8ABE - chains O and T of the 20 polymer chains in the assembly; structure by electron microscopy, 2.30 A resolution.

== Chain O ==
Name: YALI0A17468p
Source organism: Yarrowia lipolytica
UniProtKB: Q6CGP7 (Q6CGP7_YARLI); numbering as in UniProt (aligned over 1-330)
Amino-acid sequence (330 residues; each row starts with the number of its first residue):
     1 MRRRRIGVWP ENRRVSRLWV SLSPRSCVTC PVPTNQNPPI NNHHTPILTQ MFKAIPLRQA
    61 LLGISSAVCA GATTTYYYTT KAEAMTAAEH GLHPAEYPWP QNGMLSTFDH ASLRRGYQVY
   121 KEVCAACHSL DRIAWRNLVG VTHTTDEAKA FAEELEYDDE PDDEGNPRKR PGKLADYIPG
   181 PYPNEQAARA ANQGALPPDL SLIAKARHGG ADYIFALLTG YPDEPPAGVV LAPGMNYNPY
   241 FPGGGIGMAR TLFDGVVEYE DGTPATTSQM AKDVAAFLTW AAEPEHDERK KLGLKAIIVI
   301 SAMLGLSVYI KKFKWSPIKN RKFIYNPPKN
Disordered / not traced: 1-84, 329-330
Metal / ion sites: heme c Fe: H128, M248
Ligand contacts:
  - heme c (HEC): V119, V123, C124, C127, H128, N192, A195, L196, P197, P198, L200, I203, R207, Y213, I214, L217, L218, F241, I246, G247, M248, T251, L252, V274, L278
  - phosphatidylethanolamine (PTY): L292, K295, A296, V299, I300

== Chain T ==
Name: Complex III subunit 9
Source organism: Yarrowia lipolytica
UniProtKB: Q6CG23 (Q6CG23_YARLI); residues 1-69 here = UniProt positions 1-69
Amino-acid sequence (69 residues; row label = number of the first residue in the row):
     1 MAWATTFYNV FVKRNSAFVA TILASAFVFD MTFETAIDNF WDRINAGKQW KDIRHKYIEA
    61 AGDDDEDDE
Disordered / not traced: 1-3, 58-69
Ligand contacts: 1,2-diacyl-sn-glycero-3-phosphocholine (PC1): Y8, V12, K13, R14, N15, F18, V19, I22, L23

== Interface between chain O and chain T ==
Residue-residue contacts (35):
  P100(O) with K48(T), hydrogen bond (backbone-side chain)
  L105(O) with W41(T); I44(T), hydrophobic; N45(T), hydrogen bond (backbone-side chain)
  S106(O) with N45(T); K48(T)
  T107(O) with W41(T); N45(T), hydrogen bond (backbone-side chain); K48(T), hydrogen bond (backbone-side chain); Q49(T)
  F108(O) with K48(T)
  D109(O) with K48(T)
  H110(O) with K48(T), hydrogen bond (backbone-backbone); W50(T); I53(T)
  A111(O) with I53(T)
  R114(O) with Y57(T)
  G140(O) with W50(T)
  V141(O) with W50(T)
  T142(O) with W50(T)
  H143(O) with W50(T)
  T144(O) with W50(T); Y57(T)
  E147(O) with Y57(T)
  D287(O) with W41(T)
  K290(O) with W41(T)
  K291(O) with D38(T), salt bridge; W41(T)
  L294(O) with F40(T), hydrophobic
  K295(O) with F33(T); E34(T); I37(T)
  I298(O) with F33(T), hydrophobic; I37(T), hydrophobic
  V299(O) with F33(T), hydrophobic
Also at the interface, not in a pair above, chain O (24 interface residues in all): M104, E260
Also at the interface, not in a pair above, chain T (15 interface residues in all): F29, G47

== Overview ==
The interface between chain O and chain T involves 24 residues on one side and 15 on the other, with 5
hydrogen bonds and 1 salt bridge. Polar contacts include K291(O)-D38(T), P100(O)-K48(T) and L105(O)-N45(T).
Bound to chain O: phosphatidylethanolamine and heme c.
Here chain O is YALI0A17468p and chain T is Complex III subunit 9, both from Yarrowia lipolytica. Entry 8ABE
(Complex III2 from Yarrowia lipolytica, oxidised with ferricyanide, b-position) was determined by electron
microscopy together with 8AB6, 8AB7, 8AB8, 8AB9, 8ABA, 8ABB and 11 further entries from the same study.
